Entry 3J3R (electron microscopy, 9.40 A resolution (very low resolution: no residue pairs are listed; an interface is given only as per-side residue counts)); this record covers chains 2 and C of the 12 polymer chains in the assembly.

== Chain 2 ==
Molecule: Adapter protein MecA 1
Source organism: Bacillus subtilis
UniProt: P37958 (MECA1_BACSU); numbering as in UniProt (aligned over 1-218)
Chain sequence (218 residues; each row starts with the number of its first residue):
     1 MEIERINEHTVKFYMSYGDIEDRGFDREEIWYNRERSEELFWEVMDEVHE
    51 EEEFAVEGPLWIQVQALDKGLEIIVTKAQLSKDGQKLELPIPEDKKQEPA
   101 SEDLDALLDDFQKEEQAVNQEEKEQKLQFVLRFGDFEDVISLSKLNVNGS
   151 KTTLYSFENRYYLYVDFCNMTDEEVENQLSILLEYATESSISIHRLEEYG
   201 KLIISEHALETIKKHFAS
Not modelled in the structure: 1-124

== Chain C ==
Molecule: Negative regulator of genetic competence ClpC/MecB
Source organism: Bacillus subtilis
UniProt: P37571 (CLPC_BACSU); numbering as in UniProt (aligned over 1-810)
Chain sequence (810 residues; each row starts with the number of its first residue):
     1 MMFGRFTERAQKVLALAQEEALRLGHNNIGTEHILLGLVREGEGIAAKAL
    51 QALGLGSEKIQKEVESLIGRGQEMSQTIHYTPRAKKVIELSMDEARKLGH
   101 SYVGTEHILLGLIREGEGVAARVLNNLGVSLNKARQQVLQLLGSNETGSS
   151 AAGTNSNANTPTLDSLARDLTAIAKEDSLDPVIGRSKEIQRVIEVLSRRT
   201 KNNPVLIGEPGVGKTAIAEGLAQQIINNEVPEILRDKRVMTLDMGTVVAG
   251 TKYRGEFEDRLKKVMDEIRQAGNIILFIDALHTLIGAGGAEGAIDASNIL
   301 KPSLARGELQCIGATTLDEYRKYIEKDAALERRFQPIQVDQPSVDESIQI
   351 LQGLRDRYEAHHRVSITDDAIEAAVKLSDRYISDRFLPDKAIDLIDEAGS
   401 KVRLRSFTTPPNLKELEQKLDEVRKEKDAAVQSQEFEKAASLRDTEQRLR
   451 EQVEDTKKSWKEKQGQENSEVTVDDIAMVVSSWTGVPVSKIAQTETDKLL
   501 NMENILHSRVIGQDEAVVAVAKAVRRARAGLKDPKRPIGSFIFLGPTGVG
   551 KTELARALAESIFGDEESMIRIDMSEYMEKHSTSRLVGSPPGYVGYDEGG
   601 QLTEKVRRKPYSVVLLDAIEKAHPDVFNILLQVLEDGRLTDSKGRTVDFR
   651 NTILIMTSNVGASELKRNKYVGFNVQDETQNHKDMKDKVMGELKRAFRPE
   701 FINRIDEIIVFHSLEKKHLTEIVSLMSDQLTKRLKEQDLSIELTDAAKAK
   751 VAEEGVDLEYGARPLRRAIQKHVEDRLSEELLRGNIHKGQHIVLDVEDGE
   801 FVVKTTAKTN
Not modelled in the structure: 1-2, 485-491, 808-810
Sequence notes: engineered mutation Ala280 (Glu in P37571), Ala618 (Glu in P37571)
Curated features (UniProtKB/Swiss-Prot):
  - binding site (ATP): Gly208 to Thr215, Gly545 to Thr552

== Interface between chain 2 and chain C ==
At this resolution (9 A) residue pairs are not listed: 13 residues of chain 2 and 18 of chain C lie at the interface.

== Overview ==
13 residues of chain 2 face 18 of chain C across their interface. From UniProt: 16 ATP-binding residues on
chain C.
Chain 2 is Adapter protein MecA 1 and chain C is Negative regulator of genetic competence ClpC/MecB, both from
Bacillus subtilis; the structure, Structural dynamics of the MecA-ClpC complex revealed by cryo-EM, was
determined by electron microscopy, deposited together with 3J3S, 3J3T and 3J3U.
